7RJA - chains T and Q of the 18 polymer chains in the assembly; structure by electron microscopy, 3.00 A resolution.

# Chain T
Protein: Cytochrome b
From: Candida albicans (strain SC5314 / ATCC MYA-2876)
Reference sequence: P0C8L0 (CYB_CANAL); residues 1-387 here = UniProt positions 1-387
Sequence (387 residues; row label = number of the first residue in the row):
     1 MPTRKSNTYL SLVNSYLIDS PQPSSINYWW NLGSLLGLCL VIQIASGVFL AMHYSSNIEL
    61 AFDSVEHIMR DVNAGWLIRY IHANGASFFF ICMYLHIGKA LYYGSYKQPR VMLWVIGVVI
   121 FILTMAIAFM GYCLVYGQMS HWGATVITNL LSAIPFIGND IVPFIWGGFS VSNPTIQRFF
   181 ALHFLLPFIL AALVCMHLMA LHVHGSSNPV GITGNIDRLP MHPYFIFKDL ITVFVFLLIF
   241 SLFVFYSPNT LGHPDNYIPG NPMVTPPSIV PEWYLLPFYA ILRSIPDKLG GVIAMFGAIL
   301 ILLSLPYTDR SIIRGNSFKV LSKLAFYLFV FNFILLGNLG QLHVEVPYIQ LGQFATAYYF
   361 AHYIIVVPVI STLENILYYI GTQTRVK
Disordered / not traced: 384-387
Curated features (UniProtKB/Swiss-Prot):
  - binding site (heme b): His82, His96, His183, His197
Metal / ion sites: heme Fe site 1: His82, His183; heme Fe site 2: His96, His197
Small-molecule neighbours:
  - heme (HEM), molecule 1: Trp29, Trp30, Asn31, Leu32, Gly33, Ser34, Leu36, Gly37, Leu40, Phe89, Met93, His96, Ile97, Lys99, Ala100, Ser105, Arg110, Leu113, Trp114, Gly117, Val118, Ile120, Phe121, Val194, His197, Leu198, Leu201, Gly205, Ser206, Ser207
  - heme (HEM), molecule 2: Leu40, Gln43, Ile44, Gly47, Val48, Leu50, Ala51, Tyr54, Val65, Ile68, Arg79, His82, Ala83, Ala86, Phe89, Thr124, Ile127, Ala128, Gly131, Tyr132, Leu134, Val135, Phe180, His183, Phe184, Pro187, Leu190, Tyr274
  - ubiquinone-10 (U10), molecule 1: Tyr16, Leu17, Ser20, Gln22, Ile26, Trp30, Ser34, Gly37, Val194, Cys195, Leu198, Leu201, Ser206, Met221, Asp229
  - ubiquinone-10 (U10), molecule 2: Ile122, Leu123, Met125, Ala126, Phe129, Gly143, Val146, Ile147, Leu186, Ile269, Pro271, Leu275, Phe278, Tyr279, Leu282, Met295, Phe296

# Chain Q
Protein: Cytochrome b-c1 complex subunit 7
From: Candida albicans (strain SC5314 / ATCC MYA-2876)
Reference sequence: Q5ABS1 (Q5ABS1_CANAL); residues 1-127 here = UniProt positions 1-127
Sequence (127 residues; each row starts with the number of its first residue):
     1 MVQSMTSVVK AANFILARPT LSKIITPLAQ KFTAYAGYRE MGLKFNDLLL EETPIMQTAI
    61 KRLPSELNYS RNFRILTAHQ LALSHQLLPA EKAVKPEEDD NYLIPYILEA EKEAFEKAEL
   121 DNIEVKA
Disordered / not traced: 1, 124-127

# Chain T / chain Q interface
Pairs across the interface (72):
  Ser24(T) - Leu83(Q)
  Ser25(T) - His79(Q)
  Ser25(T) - Ala82(Q)
  Gln108(T) - Val2(Q)
  Gln108(T) - Leu50(Q)
  Gln108(T) - Glu52(Q)
  Pro109(T) - Glu52(Q)
  Asn208(T) - His79(Q)  hydrogen bond
  Val210(T) - Met41(Q)  hydrophobic
  Val210(T) - Ala82(Q)  hydrophobic
  Ile212(T) - Leu43(Q)  hydrophobic
  Ile212(T) - Asp47(Q)
  Ile212(T) - Leu48(Q)  hydrophobic
  Ile212(T) - Ile75(Q)  hydrophobic
  Ile212(T) - His79(Q)
  Thr213(T) - Glu51(Q)
  Thr213(T) - Ile75(Q)
  Thr213(T) - His79(Q)  hydrogen bond (backbone-side chain)
  Gly214(T) - His79(Q)
  Ile216(T) - Asn72(Q)
  Ile216(T) - Ile75(Q)  hydrophobic
  Ile216(T) - Leu76(Q)  hydrophobic
  Asp217(T) - Leu76(Q)
  Arg310(T) - Gln3(Q)  hydrogen bond (backbone-backbone)
  Ser311(T) - Val2(Q)
  Ile312(T) - Gln3(Q)
  Ile312(T) - Met5(Q)  hydrophobic
  Ile312(T) - Phe45(Q)  hydrophobic
  Ile312(T) - Leu49(Q)  hydrophobic
  Ile312(T) - Leu50(Q)  hydrogen bond (backbone-backbone)
  Ile313(T) - Phe45(Q)  hydrophobic
  Ile313(T) - Leu48(Q)  hydrophobic
  Arg314(T) - Leu50(Q)
  Arg314(T) - Glu52(Q)  salt bridge
  Ser317(T) - Ala36(Q)
  Phe318(T) - Ala36(Q)
  Phe318(T) - Tyr38(Q)  hydrophobic
  Phe318(T) - Met41(Q)  hydrophobic
  Phe318(T) - Leu43(Q)  hydrophobic
  Phe318(T) - Leu48(Q)  hydrophobic
  Val320(T) - Phe32(Q)
  Val320(T) - Tyr35(Q)  hydrophobic
  Val320(T) - Ala36(Q)
  Thr372(T) - Gln3(Q)
  Glu374(T) - Phe32(Q)
  Asn375(T) - Gln3(Q)  hydrogen bond
  Asn375(T) - Val8(Q)
  Ile376(T) - Ala11(Q)  hydrophobic
  Ile376(T) - Ile15(Q)  hydrophobic
  Leu377(T) - Ile25(Q)  hydrophobic
  Leu377(T) - Ala29(Q)
  Leu377(T) - Phe32(Q)  hydrophobic
  Tyr378(T) - Phe32(Q)  hydrophobic
  Tyr378(T) - Ala36(Q)
  Tyr378(T) - Tyr38(Q)  hydrophobic
  Tyr378(T) - Phe45(Q)  hydrophobic
  Tyr379(T) - Val8(Q)  hydrophobic
  Tyr379(T) - Val9(Q)
  Tyr379(T) - Ala12(Q)  hydrophobic
  Tyr379(T) - Ile104(Q)  hydrophobic
  Ile380(T) - Ile15(Q)  hydrophobic
  Ile380(T) - Leu16(Q)  hydrophobic
  Ile380(T) - Ile25(Q)  hydrophobic
  Ile380(T) - Thr26(Q)
  Ile380(T) - Ala29(Q)  hydrophobic
  Gly381(T) - Ala29(Q)
  Gly381(T) - Gln30(Q)
  Gly381(T) - Thr33(Q)
  Thr382(T) - Phe45(Q)
  Thr382(T) - Asp99(Q)
  Thr382(T) - Asn101(Q)  hydrogen bond
  Gln383(T) - Asn101(Q)  hydrogen bond
Also at the interface, not in a pair above, chain T (35 interface residues in all): Asn27, Lys107, Asn215, Asp309, Leu321
Also at the interface, not in a pair above, chain Q (41 interface residues in all): Gly37, Thr53, Arg71, Ala78, His85

# In short
35 residues of chain T and 41 residues of chain Q are in contact, with 7 hydrogen bonds and 1 salt bridge.
Polar pairs include Arg314(T)-Glu52(Q), Asn208(T)-His79(Q) and Thr213(T)-His79(Q). Ligands of chain T: heme
and ubiquinone-10. UniProt lists 4 heme b-binding residues on chain T.
Chain T is Cytochrome b and chain Q is Cytochrome b-c1 complex subunit 7, both from Candida albicans (strain
SC5314 / ATCC MYA-2876); the structure, Complex III2 from Candida albicans, inhibitor free, was determined by
electron microscopy (same publication as 7RJB, 7RJC, 7RJD and 7RJE).
